Entry 1CZC (X-ray diffraction, 2.50 A resolution); this record covers chain A.

# Chain A
Molecule: Protein (ASPARTATE aminotransferase)
From: Escherichia coli
Notes: EC 2.6.1.1
Reference sequence: P00509 (AAT_ECOLI); the construct has insertions or renumbered stretches relative to UniProt, so the offset changes along the chain: 5-64 = UniProt 1-60; 66-126 = UniProt 61-121; 133-152 = UniProt 123-142; 154-231 = UniProt 143-220; 1 more segments
Chain sequence (396 residues; each row starts with the number of its first residue; note: 9 numbers in that range are skipped by the numbering (no residue carries them; nothing is unmodelled there)):
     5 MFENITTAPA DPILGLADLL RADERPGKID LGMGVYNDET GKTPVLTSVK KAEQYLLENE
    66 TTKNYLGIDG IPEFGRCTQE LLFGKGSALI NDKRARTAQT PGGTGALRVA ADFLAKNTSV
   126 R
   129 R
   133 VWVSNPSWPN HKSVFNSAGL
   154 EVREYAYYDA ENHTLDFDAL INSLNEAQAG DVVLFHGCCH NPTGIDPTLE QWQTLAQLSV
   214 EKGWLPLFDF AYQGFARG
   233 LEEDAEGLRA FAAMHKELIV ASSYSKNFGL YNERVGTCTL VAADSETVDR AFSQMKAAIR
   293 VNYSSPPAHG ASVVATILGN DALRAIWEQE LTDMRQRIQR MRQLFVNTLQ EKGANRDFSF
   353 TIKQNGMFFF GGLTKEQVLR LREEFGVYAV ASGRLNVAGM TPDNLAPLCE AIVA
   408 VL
Glycans and other covalent adducts: pyridoxal phosphate (PLP) linked to K258
Differences from the reference sequence: engineered mutation T11 (Ala7 in P00509), L24 (Phe20 in P00509), D34 (Asn30 in P00509), M37 (Ile33 in P00509), N41 (Lys37 in P00509), R126 (Lys121 in P00509), T269 (Ala257 in P00509), V293 (Ala281 in P00509), S297 (Asn285 in P00509), G311 (Ser299 in P00509), T353 (Ile341 in P00509), F361 (Ser349 in P00509), G363 (Ser351 in P00509), L387 (Val375 in P00509), L397 (Met384 in P00509)
Ligand contacts:
  - glutaric acid (GUA): I17, L18, G36, M37, G38, Y70, W140, N194, Y225, R292, S296, F360, R386
  - pyridoxal phosphate (PLP): Y70, G107, G108, T109, L112, W140, H189, N194, D222, A224, Y225, S255, S257, R266, V267
Curated features (UniProtKB/Swiss-Prot):
  - binding site (L-aspartate): G38, W140, N194, R386
  - modified residue: K258 (N6-(pyridoxal phosphate)lysine)

# Summary
Bound to chain A: glutaric acid. Covalently linked pyridoxal phosphate: at K258. Curated annotation (UniProt)
lists 4 L-aspartate-binding residues.
Chain A is Protein (ASPARTATE aminotransferase) (Escherichia coli); the structure, Aspartate aminotransferase
mutant ATB17/139S/142N with glutaric acid, was determined by X-ray diffraction (same publication as 1CZE).
